Entry 6H67 (electron microscopy, 3.60 A resolution); this record covers chains B and T of the 17 polymer chains in the assembly.

[Chain B]
Protein: DNA-directed RNA polymerase I subunit RPA135
From: Saccharomyces cerevisiae (strain ATCC 204508 / S288c)
Notes: EC 2.7.7.6
UniProtKB: P22138 (RPA2_YEAST); residue numbers follow UniProt; this construct covers 1-1203
Amino-acid sequence (1203 residues; each row starts with the number of its first residue):
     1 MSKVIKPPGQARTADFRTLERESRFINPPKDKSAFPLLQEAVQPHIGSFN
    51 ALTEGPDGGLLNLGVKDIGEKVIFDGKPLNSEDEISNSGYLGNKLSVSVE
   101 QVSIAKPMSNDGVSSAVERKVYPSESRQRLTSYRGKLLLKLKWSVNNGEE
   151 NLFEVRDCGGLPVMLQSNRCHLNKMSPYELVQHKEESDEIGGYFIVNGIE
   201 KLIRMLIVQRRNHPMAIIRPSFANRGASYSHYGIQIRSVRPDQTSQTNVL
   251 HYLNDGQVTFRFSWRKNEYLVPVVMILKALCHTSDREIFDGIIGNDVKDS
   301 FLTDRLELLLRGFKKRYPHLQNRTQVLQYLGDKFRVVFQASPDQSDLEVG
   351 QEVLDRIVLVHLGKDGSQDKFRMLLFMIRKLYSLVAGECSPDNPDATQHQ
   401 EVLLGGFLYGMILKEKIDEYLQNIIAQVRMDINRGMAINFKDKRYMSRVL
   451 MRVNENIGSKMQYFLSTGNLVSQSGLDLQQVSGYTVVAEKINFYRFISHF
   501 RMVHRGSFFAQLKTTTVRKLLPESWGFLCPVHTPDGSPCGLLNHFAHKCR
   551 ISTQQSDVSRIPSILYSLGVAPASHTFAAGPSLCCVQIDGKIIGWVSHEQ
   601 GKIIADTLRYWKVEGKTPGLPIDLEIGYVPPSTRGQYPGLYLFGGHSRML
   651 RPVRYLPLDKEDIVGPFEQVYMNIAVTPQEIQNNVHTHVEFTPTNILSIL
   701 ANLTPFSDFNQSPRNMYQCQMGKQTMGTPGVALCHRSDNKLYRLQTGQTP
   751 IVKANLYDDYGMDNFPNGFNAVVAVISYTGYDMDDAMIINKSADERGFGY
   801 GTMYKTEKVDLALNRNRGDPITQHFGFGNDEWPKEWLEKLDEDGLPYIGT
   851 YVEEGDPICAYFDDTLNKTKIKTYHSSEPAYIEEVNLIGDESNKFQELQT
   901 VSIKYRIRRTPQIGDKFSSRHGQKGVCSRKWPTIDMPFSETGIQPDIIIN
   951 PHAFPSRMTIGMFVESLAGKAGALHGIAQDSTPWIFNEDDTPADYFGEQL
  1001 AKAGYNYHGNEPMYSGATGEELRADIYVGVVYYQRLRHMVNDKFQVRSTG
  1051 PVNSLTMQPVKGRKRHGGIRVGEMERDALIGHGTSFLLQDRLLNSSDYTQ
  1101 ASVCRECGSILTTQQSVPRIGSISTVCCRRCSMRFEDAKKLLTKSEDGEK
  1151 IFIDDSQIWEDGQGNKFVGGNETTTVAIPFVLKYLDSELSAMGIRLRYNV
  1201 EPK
Not modelled in the structure: 1-10, 79-88, 1142-1150
Ion coordination: Zn2+: Cys-1104, Cys-1107, Cys-1128, Cys-1131

[Chain T]
Molecule: Template DNA
Sequence (51 nucleotides; numbered 1 to 51; the number before each row is that of its first residue):
     1 CGCTCTGCTCCTTCTCCXTCCTCTCGATGGCTATGAGATCAACTAGGCTG
    51 C
Not modelled in the structure: 1-6, 28-51
Modified residues: TTD (cis-syn cyclobutane thymine dimer) at position 18

[Interface between chain B and chain T]
Contacting residue pairs (15):
  Ile-199(B) with DC25(T), phosphate contact; DG26(T), phosphate contact
  Tyr-463(B) with DA27(T), sugar contact
  Ser-466(B) with DG26(T), hydrogen bond to the phosphate
  Thr-467(B) with DG26(T), sugar contact
  Lys-513(B) with TTD_18(T), base contact
  Asn-739(B) with DT24(T), phosphate contact; DC25(T), hydrogen bond to the phosphate
  Gln-1045(B) with DT22(T), phosphate contact
  Arg-1063(B) with DT22(T), phosphate contact; DC23(T), phosphate contact
  Lys-1064(B) with DC23(T), hydrogen bond to the phosphate; DT24(T), salt bridge to the phosphate
  Arg-1070(B) with DC20(T), phosphate contact; DC21(T), phosphate contact
Interface residues without a listed pair, chain B (15 interface residues in all): Asn-197, Lys-201, Gly-1062, Glu-1073, Met-1074
Interface residues without a listed pair, chain T (10 interface residues in all): DT19

[In short]
The interface between chain B and chain T involves 15 residues on one side and 10 on the other; the contacts
include 3 hydrogen bonds and 1 salt bridge. Polar contacts include Ser-466(B)/DG26(T), Asn-739(B)/DC25(T) and
Lys-1064(B)/DC23(T). Cys-1104(B), Cys-1107(B), Cys-1128(B) and Cys-1131(B) form the Zn2+ site.
Chain B is DNA-directed RNA polymerase I subunit RPA135 (Saccharomyces cerevisiae (strain ATCC 204508 /
S288c)) and chain T is Template DNA; the structure, Yeast RNA polymerase I elongation complex stalled by
cyclobutane pyrimidine dimer (CPD), was determined by electron microscopy (same publication as 6H68).
